Entry 7AF8 (electron microscopy, 2.75 A resolution); this record covers chains N and S of the 9 polymer chains in the assembly.

== Chain N ==
Protein: 30S ribosomal protein S14
From: Escherichia coli
UniProtKB: C3SR07 (C3SR07_ECOLX); numbering as in UniProt (aligned over 1-101)
Sequence (101 residues; numbered 1 to 101; the number before each row is that of its first residue):
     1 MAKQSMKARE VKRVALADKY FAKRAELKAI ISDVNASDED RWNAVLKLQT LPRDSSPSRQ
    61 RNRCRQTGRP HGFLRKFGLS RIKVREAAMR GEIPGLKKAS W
Unresolved in the structure: 1

== Chain S ==
Protein: 30S ribosomal protein S19
From: Escherichia coli
UniProtKB: C3SQW2 (C3SQW2_ECOLX); residue numbers follow UniProt; this construct covers 1-92
Sequence (92 residues; each row starts with the number of its first residue):
     1 MPRSLKKGPF IDLHLLKKVE KAVESGDKKP LRTWSRRSTI FPNMIGLTIA VHNGRQHVPV
    61 FVTDEMVGHK LGEFAPTRTY RGHAADKKAK KK
Unresolved in the structure: 1, 85-92

== Interface between chain N and chain S ==
Residue-residue contacts (12):
  Arg-41(N) / Lys-6(S)
  Trp-42(N) / Pro-9(S)
  Trp-42(N) / Ile-11(S)  hydrophobic
  Trp-42(N) / Phe-41(S)  hydrophobic
  Val-45(N) / Arg-3(S)
  Leu-46(N) / Leu-13(S)  hydrophobic
  Gln-49(N) / Phe-10(S)
  Gln-49(N) / Ile-11(S)  hydrogen bond (side chain-backbone)
  Gln-49(N) / Asp-12(S)
  Gln-49(N) / Leu-13(S)  hydrogen bond (side chain-backbone)
  Thr-50(N) / Leu-13(S)
  Arg-53(N) / Arg-37(S)
Interface residues without a listed pair, chain N (9 interface residues in all): Ile-31, Ser-32
Interface residues without a listed pair, chain S (11 interface residues in all): Lys-7, Leu-16

== Overview ==
The interface between chain N and chain S involves 9 residues on one side and 11 on the other, with 2 hydrogen
bonds. Polar contacts include Gln-49(N)/Ile-11(S) and Gln-49(N)/Leu-13(S).
Chain N is 30S ribosomal protein S14 and chain S is 30S ribosomal protein S19, both from Escherichia coli; the
structure, Bacterial 30S ribosomal subunit assembly complex state E (head domain), was determined by electron
microscopy (same publication as 7AF3, 7AF5, 7AFA, 7AFD, 7AFH, 7AFI and 17 further entries).
